Entry 3P55 (X-ray diffraction, 2.00 A resolution); this record covers chain A.

Chain A:
Molecule: Carbonic anhydrase 2
Source organism: Homo sapiens
Notes: EC 4.2.1.1
UniProt: P00918 (CAH2_HUMAN); numbering as in UniProt (aligned over 1-260)
Chain sequence (260 residues; each row starts with the number of its first residue):
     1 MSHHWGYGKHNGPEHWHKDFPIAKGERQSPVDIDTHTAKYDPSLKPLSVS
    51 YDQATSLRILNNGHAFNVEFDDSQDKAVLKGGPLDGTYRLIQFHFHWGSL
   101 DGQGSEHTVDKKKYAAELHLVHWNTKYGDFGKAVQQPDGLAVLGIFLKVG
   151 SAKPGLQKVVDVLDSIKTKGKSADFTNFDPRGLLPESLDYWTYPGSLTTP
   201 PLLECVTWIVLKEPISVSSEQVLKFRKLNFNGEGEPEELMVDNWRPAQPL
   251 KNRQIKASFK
Unresolved in the structure: 1-3
Curated features (UniProtKB/Swiss-Prot):
  - active site: H64 (Proton donor/acceptor)
  - binding site (Zn(2+)): H94, H96, H119
  - binding site (substrate): T198, T199
  - site: Y7 (Fine-tunes the proton-transfer properties of H-64), N62 (Fine-tunes the proton-transfer properties of H-64), N67 (Fine-tunes the proton-transfer properties of H-64), Q92 (Involved in the binding of some activators, including histamine and L-histidine)
  - modified residue: S2 (N-acetylserine), S165 (Phosphoserine), S172 (Phosphoserine)
  - natural variant: K18 (K18E: In Jogjakarta), Q92 (Q92P: In OPTB3), H94 (H94Y: In OPTB3 loss of activity), H107 (H107Y: In OPTB3), G144 (G144R: In OPTB3), P236 (P236H: In Melbourne)
  - mutagenesis: W5 (W5A: Impaired activity, not rescued by 4-methylimidazole (4-MI); when associated with W-64), Y7 (Y7F: Enhanced activity; Y7H: Reduced proton transfer rate), N62 (N62A: Reduced activity; N62D: Strongly reduced activity; N62H: Reduced proton transfer; when associated with A-64; N62L: Reduced activity; N62T: Reduced activity; N62V: Reduced activity), H64 (H64A: Reduced CO(2) hydrase activity, rescued by 4-methylimidazole (4-MI). Reduced proton transfer; when associated with H-62. Enhanced proton transfer; when associated with H-67 ...), A65 (A65F: Reduced activity; A65S: 2-fold decrease in enzyme efficiency, as determined by kcat/KM ratio, and efficiently inhibited by chlorzolamide; when associated with Q-67), N67 (N67H: Enhanced proton transfer; when associated with A-64; N67L: Reduced activity ...), H94 (H94C/D/E/N/Q: Strongly reduced CO(2) hydrase and p-nitrophenyl acetate esterase activities, impaired stability of zinc binding), E106 (E106A/Q: Strongly reduced CO(2) hydrase activity; E106D: Normal CO(2) hydrase activity), E117 (E117Q: Strongly reduced activity and sulfonamide affinity), H119 (H119D/N/Q: Reduced activity; H119E: Strongly reduced activity), V121 (V121A/G/I/L/S: Reduced CO(2) hydrase and p-nitrophenyl acetate esterase activities; V121K/R: Strongly reduced CO(2) hydrase and p-nitrophenyl acetate esterase activities), V142 (V142F/Y: Strongly impaired activity; V142G: Weakly impaired activity; V142H: Impaired activity), 4 further mutagenesis entries in UniProt
Ion coordination: Zn2+: H94, H96, H119 (together with 670)
Residues lining bound ligands: 670 (p-(4-ferrocenyl-1H-1,2,3-triazol-1-yl)benzenesulfonamide): Q92, H94, H96, E106, H119, V121, F130, V134, V142, S196, L197, T198, T199, P201, L203, W208
What the authors report for this chain:
  - binding site for 670: F130, V134, P201, L203
  - Zn2+ coordination: H94, H96, H119

In short:
Bound to chain A: compound 670. H94, H96 and H119 coordinate Zn2+. Curated annotation (UniProt) lists
active-site residue H64, 3 Zn2+-binding residues, substrate-binding residues T198 and T199 and 16 mutagenesis
sites. From the paper: a binding site for 670 at F130, V134 and P201 among others; Zn2+ coordination by H94,
H96 and H119.
Chain A is Carbonic anhydrase 2 (Homo sapiens); the structure, Human carbonic anhydrase II in complex with
p-(4-ferrocenyl-1H-1,2,3-triazol-1-yl)benzenesulfonamide, was determined by X-ray diffraction, deposited
together with 3P44, 3P3H and 3P3J.
